PDB entry 8H0V | electron microscopy, 3.80 A resolution | chains T and a of the 24 polymer chains in the assembly

Chain T:
Molecule: 261-nt DNA strand
Sequence (261 nucleotides; row label = number of the first residue in the row; numbers below 1 keep their minus sign (DA-97 is residue -97)):
   -97 ATCTATGAAT TTCGCGACAC AAGGCCTGGA TGTATATATC TGACACGTGC CTGGAGACTA
   -37 GGGAGTAATC CCCTTGGCGG TTAAAACGCG GGGGACAGCG CGTACGTGCG TTTAAGCGGT
    23 GCTAGAGCTG TCTACGACCA ATTGAGCGGC CTCGGCACCG GATTCCCAAA CACACCAAAC
    83 ACAAGTGGAC CGTAAGCTCC TATTGCTTTA AAGGCAGAGG ACAAACACGT CCGGAATGAG
   143 AGCTAATTTG GTATTTAAGA A
Disordered / not traced: -97 to -95, 116-163

Chain a:
Molecule: Histone H3.1
From: Homo sapiens
Reference sequence: P68431 (H31_HUMAN); residues 1-135 here correspond to UniProt positions 2-136 (UniProt number = residue number + 1)
Sequence (139 residues; each row starts with the number of its first residue; numbers below 1 keep their minus sign (Gly-3 is residue -3)):
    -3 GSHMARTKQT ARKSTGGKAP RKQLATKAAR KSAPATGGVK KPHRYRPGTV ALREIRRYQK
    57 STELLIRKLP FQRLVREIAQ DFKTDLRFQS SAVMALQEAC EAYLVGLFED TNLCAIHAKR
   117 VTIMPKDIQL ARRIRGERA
Disordered / not traced: -3 to 37, 135
Sequence notes: expression tag (-3 to 0)
Swiss-Prot annotation at these positions:
  - modified residue: Arg2 (Asymmetric dimethylarginine), Thr3 (Phosphothreonine), Lys4 (Allysine), Gln5 (5-glutamyl dopamine), Thr6 (Phosphothreonine), Arg8 (Citrulline), Lys9 (N6,N6,N6-trimethyllysine), Ser10 (ADP-ribosylserine), Thr11 (Phosphothreonine), Lys14 (N6-(2-hydroxyisobutyryl)lysine), Arg17 (Asymmetric dimethylarginine), Lys18 (N6-(2-hydroxyisobutyryl)lysine), Lys23 (N6-(2-hydroxyisobutyryl)lysine), Arg26 (Citrulline), Lys27 (N6,N6,N6-trimethyllysine), Ser28 (ADP-ribosylserine), Lys36 (N6,N6,N6-trimethyllysine), Lys37 (N6-methyllysine), Tyr41 (Phosphotyrosine), Lys56 (N6,N6,N6-trimethyllysine) and 8 more in UniProt
  - lipidation: Lys18 (N6-decanoyllysine)

Interface between chain T and chain a:
Pairs across the interface (22):
  DT-67(T) with His39(a), sugar contact; Tyr41(a), phosphate contact
  DG-66(T) with Arg49(a), salt bridge to the phosphate
  DT-65(T) with Arg49(a), phosphate contact
  DG8(T) with Arg40(a), base contact; Pro43(a), phosphate contact; Gly44(a), hydrogen bond to the phosphate
  DT9(T) with Tyr41(a), sugar contact; Arg42(a), sugar contact; Gly44(a), hydrogen bond to the phosphate; Thr45(a), hydrogen bond to the phosphate; Val46(a), hydrogen bond to the phosphate; Ala47(a), hydrogen bond to the phosphate
  DG10(T) with Arg40(a), sugar contact; Tyr41(a), hydrogen bond to the phosphate
  DA17(T) with Arg63(a), hydrogen bond to the phosphate; Leu65(a), phosphate contact; Arg69(a), salt bridge to the phosphate
  DG18(T) with Arg63(a), salt bridge to the phosphate; Lys64(a), hydrogen bond to the phosphate; Leu65(a), hydrogen bond to the phosphate
  DG27(T) with Arg83(a), sugar contact
Also at the interface, not in a pair above, chain T (12 interface residues in all): DA-64, DC7, DA26
Also at the interface, not in a pair above, chain a (18 interface residues in all): Lys56, Pro66, Thr118

In short:
12 residues of chain T face 18 of chain a across their interface, with 9 hydrogen bonds and 3 salt bridges.
Among the polar pairs are DG8(T)-Gly44(a), DT9(T)-Gly44(a) and DT9(T)-Thr45(a).
Here chain T is a 261-nt DNA strand and chain a is Histone H3.1 (Homo sapiens). Entry 8H0V (RNA polymerase II
transcribing a chromatosome (type I)) was determined by electron microscopy together with 8H0W from the same
study.
